Entry 6ZA7 (X-ray diffraction, 2.34 A resolution); this record covers chains A and D of the 4 polymer chains in the assembly.

[Chain A (and D)]
Name: Transcriptional regulator, GntR family
Source organism: Agrobacterium fabrum str. C58
Notes: chain D of this document is another copy of the same molecule, construct and numbering; everything in this record applies to it too
UniProtKB: A9CJ36 (A9CJ36_AGRFC); residue numbers follow UniProt; this construct covers 1-244
Amino-acid sequence (250 residues; row label = number of the first residue in the row):
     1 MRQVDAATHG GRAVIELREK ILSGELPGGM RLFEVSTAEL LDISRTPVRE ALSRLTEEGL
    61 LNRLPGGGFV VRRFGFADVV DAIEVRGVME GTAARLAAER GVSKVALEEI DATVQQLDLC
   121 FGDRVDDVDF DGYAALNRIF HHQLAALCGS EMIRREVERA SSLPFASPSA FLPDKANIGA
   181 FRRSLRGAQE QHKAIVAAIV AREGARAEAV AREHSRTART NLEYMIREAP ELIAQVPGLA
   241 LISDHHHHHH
Unresolved in the structure: 1-4, 245-250 (chain D: 1-7, 244-250)
Differences from the reference sequence: expression tag (245-250)
Ion coordination: Zn2+: Asn-137, His-141, His-192, His-214 (together with glycerol)
Reported in the primary citation:
  - Zn2+ coordination: Asn-137, His-141, His-192, His-214
  - mutagenesis - H141A/H192A/H214A: decreased stability
  - conformationally variable residues (domain motion): Thr-46
  - specificity-determining residues: Arg-45

[Interface between chain A and chain D]
Residue-residue contacts (16; chain A residue first):
  Asp-123(A) with Val-125(D)
  Arg-124(A) with Asp-123(D), salt bridge; Arg-124(D)
  Val-125(A) with Asp-123(D); Val-125(D), hydrophobic; Arg-186(D)
  Arg-186(A) with Val-125(D)
  Glu-203(A) with Arg-216(D), salt bridge
  Arg-206(A) with Glu-213(D), salt bridge; Arg-216(D)
  Ala-209(A) with Ala-209(D), hydrophobic
  Val-210(A) with Glu-213(D)
  Glu-213(A) with Arg-206(D), salt bridge; Val-210(D)
  Arg-216(A) with Glu-203(D), salt bridge; Arg-206(D)
Other interface residues (no listed pair), chain A (11 interface residues in all): Ala-194
Other interface residues (no listed pair), chain D (11 interface residues in all): Ala-194

[In short]
The chain A/chain D interface involves 11 residues from each chain, with 5 salt bridges. Among the polar pairs
are Arg-124(A)/Asp-123(D), Glu-203(A)/Arg-216(D) and Arg-206(A)/Glu-213(D). Asn-137(A), His-141(A), His-192(A)
and His-214(A) coordinate Zn2+. The paper reports that H141A/H192A/H214A of chain A reduce stability; Zn2+
coordination by Asn-137(A), His-141(A) and His-192(A) among others.
Chain A and chain D are both Transcriptional regulator, GntR family (Agrobacterium fabrum str. C58); the
structure, Structure of the apo transcriptional repressor Atu1419 (VanR) from agrobacterium fabrum, was
determined by X-ray diffraction, deposited together with 6Z74, 6ZA3 and 6ZAB.
